Entry 5Y6M (X-ray diffraction, 2.00 A resolution); this record covers chain A.

[Chain A]
Name: Helicase domain from Genome polyprotein
Source organism: Zika virus (strain Mr 766)
Reference sequence: A0A140GMI3 (A0A140GMI3_ZIKV); residues 180-617 here correspond to UniProt positions 1682-2119 (UniProt number = residue number + 1502)
Chain sequence (438 residues; row label = number of the first residue in the row):
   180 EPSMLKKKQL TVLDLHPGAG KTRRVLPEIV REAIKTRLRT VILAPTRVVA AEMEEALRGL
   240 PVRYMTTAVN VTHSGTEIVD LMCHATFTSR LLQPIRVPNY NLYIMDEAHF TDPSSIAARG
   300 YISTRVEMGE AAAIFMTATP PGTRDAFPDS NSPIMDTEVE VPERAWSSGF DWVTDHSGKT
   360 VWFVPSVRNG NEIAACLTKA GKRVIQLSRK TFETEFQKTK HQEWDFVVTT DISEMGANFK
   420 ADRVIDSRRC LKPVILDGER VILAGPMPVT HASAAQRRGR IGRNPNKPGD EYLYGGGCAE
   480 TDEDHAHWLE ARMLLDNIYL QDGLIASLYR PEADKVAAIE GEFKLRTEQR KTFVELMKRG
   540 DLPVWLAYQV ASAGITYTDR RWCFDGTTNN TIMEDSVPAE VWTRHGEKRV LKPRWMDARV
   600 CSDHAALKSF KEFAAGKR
Disordered / not traced: 180-182, 247-248
Bound ions: Mn2+: Thr-201 (together with ADP, aluminium fluoride)
Small-molecule neighbours:
  - ADP (adenosine-5'-diphosphate): His-195, Pro-196, Gly-197, Ala-198, Gly-199, Lys-200, Thr-201, Arg-202, Glu-234, Asn-330, Arg-462
  - aluminium fluoride (AF3): Pro-196, Gly-197, Lys-200, Glu-286, Ala-317, Gln-455, Arg-459, Arg-462

[Overview]
Ligands of chain A: ADP and aluminium fluoride.
Chain A is Helicase domain from Genome polyprotein (Zika virus (strain Mr 766)); the structure, Zika virus
helicase in complex with ADP-AlF3, was determined by X-ray diffraction (same publication as 5Y6N).
